4UDI - chains E and F of the 6 polymer chains in the assembly; structure by X-ray diffraction, 1.80 A resolution.

== Chain E (and F) ==
Name: Uhgb_mp
From: Uncultured organism
Notes: EC 2.4.1.-; chain F of this document is another copy of the same molecule, construct and numbering; everything in this record applies to it too
Reference sequence: D9ZDQ9 (D9ZDQ9_9ZZZZ); residues 1-327 here = UniProt positions 1-327
Amino-acid sequence (347 residues; row label = number of the first residue in the row; numbers below 1 keep their minus sign (Met-19 is residue -19)):
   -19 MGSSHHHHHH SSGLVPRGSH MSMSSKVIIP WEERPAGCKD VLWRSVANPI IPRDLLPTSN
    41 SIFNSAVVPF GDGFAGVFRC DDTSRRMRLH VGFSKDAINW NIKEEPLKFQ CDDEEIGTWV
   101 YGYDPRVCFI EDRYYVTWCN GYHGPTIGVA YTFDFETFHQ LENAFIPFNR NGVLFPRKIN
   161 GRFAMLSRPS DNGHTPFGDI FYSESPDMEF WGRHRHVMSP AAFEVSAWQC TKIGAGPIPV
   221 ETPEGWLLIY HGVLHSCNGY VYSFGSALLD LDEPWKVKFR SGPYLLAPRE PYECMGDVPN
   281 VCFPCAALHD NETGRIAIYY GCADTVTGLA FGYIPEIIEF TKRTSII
Not modelled in the structure: -19 to 7
Construct notes: expression tag (-19 to 0)
Metal / ion sites: K+: His196, Val197, Trp255
What the authors report for this chain:
  - binding site for glycerol: Asn44, Asp304
  - self-association interface (contacts with another copy of this molecule); pairs are residue here / residue on that copy: Asp93-Arg195 (salt bridge), His123-His196 (pi stacking), Ala144-His194 (backbone contact), Glu189-Arg193 (salt bridge), Asn238-Pro279
  - mutagenesis - D104N: abolished catalytic activity (citing earlier work)
  - mutagenesis - Y103E: decreased stability (citing earlier work)

== Chain E / chain F interface ==
Residue-residue contacts (32):
  Phe203(E) - Tyr101(F)  hydrophobic
  Glu204(E) - Arg66(F)
  Glu204(E) - Val100(F)
  Val205(E) - Arg66(F)
  Ser206(E) - Ser64(F)
  Ala207(E) - Ser64(F)  hydrogen bond (backbone-backbone)
  Ala207(E) - Arg65(F)
  Trp208(E) - Thr63(F)
  Trp208(E) - Ser64(F)
  Trp208(E) - Arg65(F)
  Leu234(E) - Arg65(F)
  His235(E) - His174(F)  hydrogen bond (backbone-side chain)
  Ser236(E) - His174(F)  hydrogen bond (backbone-side chain)
  Ser236(E) - Val278(F)
  Cys237(E) - His174(F)
  Cys237(E) - Tyr240(F)  hydrophobic
  Cys237(E) - Val278(F)  hydrophobic
  Asn238(E) - Gly239(F)
  Asn238(E) - Tyr240(F)  hydrogen bond (side chain-backbone)
  Asn238(E) - Val278(F)
  Asn238(E) - Pro279(F)  hydrogen bond (side chain-backbone)
  Val241(E) - Asp277(F)
  Gly262(E) - Ser64(F)  hydrogen bond (backbone-side chain)
  Pro263(E) - Thr63(F)
  Pro263(E) - Ser64(F)
  Tyr264(E) - Asn40(F)  hydrogen bond
  Tyr264(E) - Thr63(F)  hydrogen bond (backbone-backbone)
  Pro271(E) - Met275(F)  hydrophobic
  Cys274(E) - Met275(F)  hydrophobic
  Asn280(E) - Gly276(F)  hydrogen bond (side chain-backbone)
  Asn280(E) - Asp277(F)
  Asn280(E) - Pro279(F)
Interface residues without a listed pair, chain E (21 interface residues in all): Pro268, Arg269, Met275
Interface residues without a listed pair, chain F (19 interface residues in all): Arg33, Met67, Asn238, Tyr242

== In short ==
The interface between chain E and chain F involves 21 residues on one side and 19 on the other, with 9
hydrogen bonds. Polar contacts include His235(E)-His174(F), Ser236(E)-His174(F) and Asn238(E)-Tyr240(F). From
the paper: a binding site for glycerol at Asn44(E) and Asp304(E); D104N of chain E abolishes catalytic
activity.
Chain E and chain F are both Uhgb_mp (Uncultured organism); the structure, Crystal structure of
b-1,4-mannopyranosyl-chitobiose phosphorylase at 1.85 Angstrom from unknown human gut bacteria (Uhgb_MP), was
determined by X-ray diffraction together with 4UDG, 4UDJ and 4UDK from the same study.
